PDB entry 7OHY | electron microscopy, 3.90 A resolution | chains 1 and Y of the 26 polymer chains in the assembly

== Chain 1 ==
Molecule: 25S rRNA
From: Saccharomyces cerevisiae S288C
Sequence (3396 nucleotides; row label = number of the first residue in the row; note: 87 numbers in that range are skipped by the numbering (no residue carries them; nothing is unmodelled there); a row labelled like 990A-990Z holds insertion residues (990A, then the next letters in order)):
     1 GUUUGACCUC AAAUCAGGUA GGAGUACCCG CUGAACUUAA GCAUAUCAAU AAGCGGAGGA
    61 AAAGAAACCA ACCGGGAUUG CCUUAGUAAC GGCGAGUGAA GCGGCAAAAG CUCAAAUUUG
   121 AAAUCUGGUA CCUUCGGUGC CCGAGUUGUA AUUUGGAGAG GGCAACUUUG GGGCCGUUCC
   181 UUGUCUAUGU UCCUUGGAAC AGGACGUCAU AGAGGGUGAG AAUCCCGUGU GGCGAGGAGU
   241 GCGGUUCUUU GUAAAGUGCC UUCGAAGAGU CGAGUUGUUU GGGAAUGCAG CUCUAAGUGG
   301 GUGGUAAAUU CCAUCUAAAG CUAAAUAUUG GCGAGAGACC GAUAGCGAAC AAGUACAGUG
   361 AUGGAAAGAU GAAAAGAACU UUGAAAAGAG AGUGAAAAAG UACGUGAAAU UGUUGAAAGG
   421 GAAGGGCAUU UGAUCAGACA UGGUGUUUUG UGCCCUCUGC UCCUUGUGGG UAGGGGAAUC
   481 UCGCAUUUCA CUGGGCCAGC AUCAGUUUUG GUGGCAGGAU AAAUCCAUAG GAAUGUAGCU
   541 UGCCUCGGUA AGUAUUAUAG CCUGUGGGAA UACUGCCAGC UGGGACUGAG GACUGCGACG
   601 UAAGUCAAGG AUGCUGGCAU AAUGGUUAUA UGCCGCCCGU CUUGAAACAC GGACCAAGGA
   661 GUCUAACGUC UAUGCGAGUG UUUGGGUGUA AAACCCAUAC GCGUAAUGAA AGUGAACGUA
   721 GGUUGGGGCC UCGCAAGAGG UGCACAAUCG ACCGAUCCUG AUGUCUUCGG AUGGAUUUGA
   781 GUAAGAGCAU AGCUGUUGGG ACCCGAAAGA UGGUGAACUA UGCCUGAAUA GGGUGAAGCC
   841 AGAGGAAACU CUGGUGGAGG CUCGUAGCGG UUCUGACGUG CAAAUCGAUC GUCGAAUUUG
   901 GGUAUAGGGG CGAAAGACUA AUCGAACCAU CUAGUAGCUG GUUCCUGCCG AAGUUUCCCU
   961 CAGGAUAGCA GAAGCUCGUA UCAGUUUUAU
990A-990Z GAGGUAAAGCGAAUGAUUAGAGGUUC
991A-991Z CGGGGUCGAAAUGACCUUGACCUAUU
992A-992Z CUCAAACUUUAAAUAUGUAAGAAGUC
993A-993I CUUGUUACU
  1060 UAA
  1081 UUGAACGUGG ACAUUUGAAU GAAGAGCUUU UAGUGGGCCA UUUUUGGUAA GCAGAACUGG
  1141 CGAUGCGGGA UGAACCGAAC GUAGAGUUAA GGUGCCGGAA UACACGCUCA UCAGACACCA
  1201 CAAAAGGUGU UAGUUCAUCU AGACAGCCGG ACGGUGGCCA UGGAAGUCGG AAUCCGCUAA
  1261 GGAGUGUGUA ACAACUCACC GGCCGAAUGA ACUAGCCCUG AAAAUGGAUG GCGCUCAAGC
  1321 GUGUUACCUA UACUCUACCG UCAGGGUUGA UAUGAUGCCC UGACGAGUAG GCAGGCGUGG
  1381 AGGUCAGUGA CGAAGCCUAG ACCGUAAGGU CGGGUCGAAC GGCCUCUAGU GCAGAUCUUG
  1441 GUGGUAGUAG CAAAUAUUCA AAUGAGAACU UUGAAGACUG AAGUGGGGAA AGGUUCCACG
  1501 UCAACAGCAG UUGGACGUGG GUUAGUCGAU CCUAAGAGAU GGGGAAGCUC CGUUUCAAAG
  1561 GCCUGAUUUU AUGCAGGCCA CCAUCGAAAG GGAAUCCGGU UAAGAUUCCG GAACCUGGAU
  1621 AUGGAUUCUU CACGGUAACG UAACUGAAUG UGGAGACGUC GGCGCGAGCC CUGGGAGGAG
  1681 UUAUCUUUUC UUCUUAACAG CUUAUCACCC CGGAAUUGGU UUAUCCGGAG AUGGGGUCUU
  1741 AUGGCUGGAA GAGGCCAGCA CCUUUGCUGG CUCCGGUGCG CUUGUGACGG CCCGUGAAAA
  1801 UCCACAGGAA GGAAUAGUUU UCAUGCCAGG UCGUACUGAU AACCGCAGCA GGUCUCCAAG
  1861 GUGAACAGCC UCUAGUUGAU AGAAUAAUGU AGAUAAGGGA AGUCGGCAAA AUAGAUCCGU
  1921 AACUUCGGGA UAAGGAUUGG CUCUAAGGGU CGGGUAGUGA GGGCCUUGGU CAGACGCAGC
  1981 GGGCGUGCUU GUGGACUGCU UGGUGGGGCU UGCUCUGCUA GGCGGACUAC UUGCGUGCCU
  2041 UGUUGUAGAC GGCCUUGGUA GGUCUCUUGU AGACCGUCGC UUGCUACAAU UAACGAUCAA
  2101 CUUAGAACUG GUACGGACAA GGGGAAUCUG ACUGUCUAAU UAAAACAUAG CAUUGCGAUG
  2161 GUCAGAAAGU GAUGUUGACG CAAUGUGAUU UCUGCCCAGU GCUCUGAAUG UCAAAGUGAA
  2221 GAAAUUCAAC CAAGCGCGGG UAAACGGCGG GAGUAACUAU GACUCUCUUA AGGUAGCCAA
  2281 AUGCCUCGUC AUCUAAUUAG UGACGCGCAU GAAUGGAUUA ACGAGAUUCC CACUGUCCCU
  2341 AUCUACUAUC UAGCGAAACC ACAGCCAAGG GAACGGGCUU GGCAGAAUCA GCGGGGAAAG
  2401 AAGACCCUGU UGAGCUUGAC UCUAGUUUGA CAUUGUGAAG AGACAUAGAG GGUGUAGAAU
  2461 AAGUGGGAGC UUCGGCGCCA GUGAAAUACC ACUACCUUUA UAGUUUCUUU ACUUAUUCAA
  2521 UGAAGCGGAG CUGGAAUUCA UUUUCCACGU UCUAGCAUUC AAGGUCCCAU UCGGGGCUGA
  2581 UCCGGGUUGA AGACAUUGUC AGGUGGGGAG UUUGGCUGGG GCGGCACAUC UGUUAAACGA
  2641 UAACGCAGAU GUCCUAAGGG GGGCUCAUGG AGAACAGAAA UCUCCAGUAG AACAAAAGGG
  2701 UAAAAGCCCC CUUGAUUUUG AUUUUCAGUG UGAAUACAAA CCAUGAAAGU GUGGCCUAUC
  2761 GAUCCUUUAG UCCCUCGGAA UUUGAGGCUA GAGGUGCCAG AAAAGUUACC ACAGGGAUAA
  2821 CUGGCUUGUG GCAGUCAAGC GUUCAUAGCG ACAUUGCUUU UUGAUUCUUC GAUGUCGGCU
  2881 CUUCCUAUCA UACCGAAGCA GAAUUCGGUA AGCGUUGGAU UGUUCACCCA CUAAUAGGGA
  2941 ACGUGAGCUG GGUUUAGACC GUCGUGAGAC AGGUUAGUUU UACCCUACUG AUGAAUGUUA
  3001 CCGCAAUAGU AAUUGAACUU AGUACGAGAG GAACAGUUCA UUCGGAUAAU UGGUUUUUGC
  3061 GGCUGUCUGA UCAGGCAUUG CCGCGAAGCU ACCAUCCGCU GGAUUAUGGC UGAACGCCUC
  3121 UAAGUCAGAA UCCAUGCUAG AACGCGGUGA UUUCUUUGCU CCACACAAUA UAGAUGGAUA
  3181 CGAAUAAGGC GUCCUUGUGG CGUCGCUGAA CCAUAGCAGG CUAGCAACGG UGCACUUGGC
  3241 GGAAAGGCCU UGGGUGCUUG CUGGCGAAUU GCAAUGUCAU UUUGCGUGGG GAUAAAUCAU
  3301 UUGUAUACGA CUUAGAUGUA CAACGGGGUA UUGUAAGCAG UAGAGUAGCC UUGUUGUUAC
  3361 GAUCUGCUGA GAUUAAGCCU UUGUUGUCUG AUUUGU
Disordered / not traced: 40-42, 165, 306-309, 462-470, 709-711, 761-769, 780, 818-924, 937, 990A-990Z, 991A-991Z, 992A-992Z, 993A-993I, 1081-1096, 1197-1200, 1301-1308, 1352, 1452-2351, 2373, 2394-2829, 2837-2847, 2859-2889, 2912-2982, 3078-3079, 3377

== Chain Y ==
Molecule: 60S ribosomal protein L26-A
From: Saccharomyces cerevisiae (strain ATCC 204508 / S288c)
UniProt: P05743 (RL26A_YEAST); residue numbers follow UniProt; this construct covers 1-127
Amino-acid sequence (127 residues; row label = number of the first residue in the row):
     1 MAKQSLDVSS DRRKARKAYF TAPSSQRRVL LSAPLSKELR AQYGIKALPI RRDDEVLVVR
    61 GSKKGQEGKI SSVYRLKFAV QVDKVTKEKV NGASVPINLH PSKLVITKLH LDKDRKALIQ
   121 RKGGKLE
Disordered / not traced: 1, 127

== How chain 1 and chain Y interact ==
Contacting residue pairs (67):
  U184(1) with Arg121(Y), sugar contact
  C185(1) with Arg121(Y), sugar contact; Lys122(Y), phosphate contact
  U186(1) with Lys122(Y), salt bridge to the phosphate
  U188(1) with Lys46(Y), salt bridge to the phosphate
  G189(1) with Lys46(Y), salt bridge to the phosphate
  U190(1) with Arg40(Y), salt bridge to the phosphate; Arg60(Y), hydrogen bond to the base; Lys103(Y), hydrogen bond to the base
  G197(1) with Ser62(Y), hydrogen bond to the sugar
  A199(1) with Arg60(Y), phosphate contact; Gly61(Y), hydrogen bond to the phosphate
  C200(1) with Arg60(Y), salt bridge to the phosphate
  G212(1) with Ala2(Y), hydrogen bond to the phosphate
  A213(1) with Ala2(Y), hydrogen bond to the phosphate; Ser10(Y), hydrogen bond to the base
  G214(1) with Ser10(Y), sugar contact; Ala15(Y), sugar contact
  G215(1) with Arg12(Y), salt bridge to the phosphate; Ala15(Y), sugar contact; Arg16(Y), phosphate contact
  G216(1) with Arg12(Y), salt bridge to the phosphate; Arg16(Y), salt bridge to the phosphate; Tyr19(Y), hydrogen bond to the sugar; His100(Y), sugar contact; Ser102(Y), hydrogen bond to the base
  U217(1) with His100(Y), hydrogen bond to the sugar; Ser102(Y), hydrogen bond to the sugar; Lys103(Y), hydrogen bond to the base
  G218(1) with Gly61(Y), base contact; Ser62(Y), hydrogen bond to the base; Lys103(Y), phosphate contact
  A221(1) with Lys103(Y), base contact
  C224(1) with Pro34(Y), sugar contact; Ser102(Y), hydrogen bond to the base; Lys103(Y), base contact
  C225(1) with Leu30(Y), hydrogen bond to the sugar; Ser32(Y), sugar contact; Ala47(Y), sugar contact
  C226(1) with Val29(Y), phosphate contact; Leu30(Y), sugar contact
  U228(1) with Ala2(Y), sugar contact; Lys3(Y), sugar contact; Val8(Y), phosphate contact
  G229(1) with Ala2(Y), sugar contact; Gln4(Y), hydrogen bond to the phosphate; Ser5(Y), hydrogen bond to the phosphate
  A334(1) with Asp7(Y), hydrogen bond to the sugar
  G335(1) with Lys3(Y), hydrogen bond to the phosphate; Leu6(Y), sugar contact; Asp7(Y), phosphate contact; Val8(Y), phosphate contact; Ser9(Y), hydrogen bond to the phosphate; Lys14(Y), salt bridge to the phosphate
  A336(1) with Lys3(Y), salt bridge to the phosphate; Val8(Y), phosphate contact; Ser9(Y), hydrogen bond to the phosphate; Ser10(Y), phosphate contact
  A373(1) with Asn98(Y), sugar contact
  A374(1) with Lys77(Y), salt bridge to the phosphate
  A375(1) with Lys89(Y), phosphate contact
  G376(1) with Lys89(Y), phosphate contact
  A378(1) with Val90(Y), sugar contact; Asn91(Y), sugar contact
  G392(1) with Val90(Y), sugar contact
  U393(1) with Lys87(Y), sugar contact
  G394(1) with Lys87(Y), salt bridge to the phosphate
Also at the interface, not in a pair above, chain 1 (40 interface residues in all): U191, A198, A211, G227, U230, G337, A690
Also at the interface, not in a pair above, chain Y (38 interface residues in all): Asp11, Lys63, Val95

== Overview ==
40 residues of chain 1 face 38 of chain Y across their interface, with 21 hydrogen bonds and 12 salt bridges.
Polar pairs include U190(1)-Arg60(Y), U190(1)-Lys103(Y) and A213(1)-Ser10(Y).
Chain 1 is 25S rRNA (Saccharomyces cerevisiae S288C) and chain Y is 60S ribosomal protein L26-A (Saccharomyces
cerevisiae (strain ATCC 204508 / S288c)); the structure, Nog1-TAP associated immature ribosomal particles from
S. cerevisiae after rpL34 expression shut down, population B, was determined by electron microscopy together
with 7OF1 and 7OHU from the same study.
